1M1Y - chains B and D of the 8 polymer chains in the assembly; structure by X-ray diffraction, 3.20 A resolution.

# Chain B (and D)
Protein: Nitrogenase molybdenum-iron protein beta chain
Organism: Azotobacter vinelandii
Notes: EC 1.18.6.1; chain D of this document is another copy of the same molecule, construct and numbering; everything in this record applies to it too
UniProt: P07329 (NIFK_AZOVI); residues 2-523 here correspond to UniProt positions 1-522 (UniProt number = residue number - 1)
Chain sequence (522 residues; row label = number of the first residue in the row):
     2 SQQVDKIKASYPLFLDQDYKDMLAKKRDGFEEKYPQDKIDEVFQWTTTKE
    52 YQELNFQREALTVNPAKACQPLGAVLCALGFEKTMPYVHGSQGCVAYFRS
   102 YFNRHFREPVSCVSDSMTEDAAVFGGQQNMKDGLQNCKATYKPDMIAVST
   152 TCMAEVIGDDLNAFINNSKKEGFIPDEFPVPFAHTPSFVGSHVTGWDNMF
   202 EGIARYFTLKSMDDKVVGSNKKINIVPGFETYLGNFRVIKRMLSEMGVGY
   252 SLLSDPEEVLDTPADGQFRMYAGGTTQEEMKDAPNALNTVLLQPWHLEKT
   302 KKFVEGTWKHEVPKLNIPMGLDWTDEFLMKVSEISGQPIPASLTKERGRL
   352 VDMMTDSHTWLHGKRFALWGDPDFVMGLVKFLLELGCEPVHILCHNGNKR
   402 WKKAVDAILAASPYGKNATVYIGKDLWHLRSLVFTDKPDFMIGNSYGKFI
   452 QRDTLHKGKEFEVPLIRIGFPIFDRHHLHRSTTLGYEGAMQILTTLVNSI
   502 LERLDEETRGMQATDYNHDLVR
Bound ions: fe(8)-S(7) cluster Fe: C70, C95, C153, S188 (shared with 1 residue of chain A); Ca2+ site 1: R108, E109 (shared with D353(D), D357(D) of chain D); Ca2+ site 2: D353, D357 (shared with R108(D), E109(D) of chain D)
Residues lining bound ligands: fe(8)-S(7) cluster (CLF): C70, P72, S92, G94, C95, Y98, T152, C153, S188

# Interface between chain B and chain D
Contacting residue pairs - 107 pairs, chain B then chain D:
  S11(B) with Y517(D), hydrogen bond (backbone-side chain)
  Y12(B) with E508(D), hydrogen bond; Y517(D); N518(D)
  F15(B) with Y517(D)
  K34(B) with Q513(D)
  Q37(B) with Q513(D)
  R105(B) with V522(D)
  R108(B) with D357(D); R523(D), hydrogen bond (side chain-backbone)
  E109(B) with D353(D); D357(D)
  R238(B) with R350(D)
  E259(B) with K346(D), salt bridge; R350(D), salt bridge
  D262(B) with R350(D), salt bridge
  P264(B) with G349(D)
  A265(B) with G349(D), hydrogen bond (backbone-backbone); D353(D)
  K346(B) with E259(D), salt bridge
  G349(B) with P264(D); A265(D), hydrogen bond (backbone-backbone)
  R350(B) with R238(D); E259(D), salt bridge; D262(D), salt bridge
  D353(B) with E109(D); A265(D)
  M354(B) with H478(D)
  D357(B) with R108(D); E109(D); H477(D); H478(D)
  S358(B) with H477(D); H478(D), hydrogen bond
  W361(B) with H477(D)
  S446(B) with L521(D)
  Y447(B) with L521(D), hydrophobic
  K449(B) with D506(D), salt bridge; H519(D); D520(D), hydrogen bond (side chain-backbone)
  Q452(B) with R510(D)
  R453(B) with R510(D); M512(D); D516(D), salt bridge
  L456(B) with R510(D)
  H457(B) with M512(D)
  E463(B) with R510(D), salt bridge
  R468(B) with D506(D), salt bridge
  F474(B) with L521(D); V522(D), hydrophobic; R523(D), hydrogen bond (backbone-backbone)
  D475(B) with L502(D); D506(D); L521(D), hydrogen bond (backbone-backbone)
  R476(B) with N499(D); L502(D); E503(D), salt bridge; D506(D), salt bridge
  H477(B) with D357(D); S358(D); W361(D); T495(D); V498(D); N499(D); R523(D), hydrogen bond (side chain-backbone)
  H478(B) with M354(D); D357(D); S358(D), hydrogen bond; T495(D)
  T495(B) with H477(D); H478(D)
  V498(B) with H477(D)
  N499(B) with R476(D); H477(D)
  L502(B) with D475(D); R476(D)
  E503(B) with R476(D), salt bridge
  D506(B) with K449(D), salt bridge; R468(D), salt bridge; D475(D); R476(D), salt bridge
  E507(B) with E507(D)
  E508(B) with Y12(D), hydrogen bond
  R510(B) with Q452(D); R453(D); L456(D); E463(D), salt bridge
  M512(B) with R453(D); H457(D)
  Q513(B) with K34(D); Q37(D), hydrogen bond
  D516(B) with R453(D), salt bridge
  Y517(B) with S11(D), hydrogen bond (side chain-backbone); Y12(D); F15(D)
  N518(B) with Y12(D)
  H519(B) with K449(D)
  D520(B) with K449(D), hydrogen bond (backbone-side chain)
  L521(B) with S446(D); Y447(D), hydrophobic; F474(D); D475(D), hydrogen bond (backbone-backbone)
  V522(B) with R105(D); F474(D), hydrophobic
  R523(B) with R108(D), hydrogen bond (backbone-side chain); F474(D), hydrogen bond (backbone-backbone); H477(D), hydrogen bond (backbone-side chain)
Interface residues without a listed pair, chain B (68 interface residues in all): L16, I40, F44, V352, F450, D454, L479, R481, M491, L494, L505, T509, A514, T515
Interface residues without a listed pair, chain D (68 interface residues in all): L16, I40, F44, V352, F450, D454, L479, R481, M491, L494, L505, T509, A514, T515

# Summary
Chain B and chain D each contribute 68 residues to their interface; the contacts include 19 hydrogen bonds and
18 salt bridges. Polar pairs include E259(B)-K346(D), E259(B)-R350(D) and D262(B)-R350(D). Bound to chain B:
fe(8)-S(7) cluster.
Both chains are Nitrogenase molybdenum-iron protein beta chain (Azotobacter vinelandii). Entry 1M1Y (Chemical
Crosslink of Nitrogenase MoFe Protein and Fe Protein) was determined by X-ray diffraction, deposited together
with 1M34.
